PDB entry 4D8J | X-ray diffraction, 3.55 A resolution | chains B and A of the 4 polymer chains in the assembly

Chain B (and A):
Name: Macrodomain Ter protein
Organism: Escherichia coli
Notes: chain A of this document is another copy of the same molecule, construct and numbering; everything in this record applies to it too
UniProtKB: P0A8N0 (MATP_ECOLI); numbering as in UniProt (aligned over 1-150)
Amino-acid sequence (150 residues; numbered 1 to 150; the number before each row is that of its first residue):
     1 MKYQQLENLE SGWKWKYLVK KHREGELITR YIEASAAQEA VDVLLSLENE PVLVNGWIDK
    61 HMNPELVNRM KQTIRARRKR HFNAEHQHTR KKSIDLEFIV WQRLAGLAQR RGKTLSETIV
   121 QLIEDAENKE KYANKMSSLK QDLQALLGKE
Disordered / not traced: 149-150 (chain A: 150)

How chain B and chain A interact:
Pairs across the interface - 57 pairs, chain B then chain A:
  Arg23(B) - Arg23(A)  hydrogen bond (backbone-side chain)
  Arg23(B) - Glu24(A)  salt bridge
  Glu24(B) - Lys20(A)
  Gln87(B) - Phe98(A)
  Arg90(B) - Phe98(A)
  Lys91(B) - Leu96(A)
  Lys91(B) - Glu97(A)
  Lys92(B) - Ile94(A)
  Lys92(B) - Asp95(A)
  Lys92(B) - Leu96(A)  hydrogen bond (backbone-backbone)
  Ser93(B) - Ile94(A)
  Ser93(B) - Asp95(A)
  Ile94(B) - Lys92(A)
  Ile94(B) - Ser93(A)  hydrogen bond (backbone-side chain)
  Ile94(B) - Ile94(A)  hydrogen bond (backbone-backbone)
  Ile94(B) - Leu96(A)  hydrophobic
  Ile94(B) - Leu115(A)  hydrophobic
  Asp95(B) - Lys91(A)
  Asp95(B) - Ser93(A)  hydrogen bond
  Leu96(B) - Lys91(A)
  Leu96(B) - Lys92(A)  hydrogen bond (backbone-backbone)
  Leu96(B) - Ile94(A)  hydrophobic
  Leu96(B) - Ser116(A)
  Glu97(B) - Ser116(A)  hydrogen bond (backbone-side chain)
  Glu97(B) - Glu117(A)
  Phe98(B) - Gln87(A)
  Phe98(B) - His88(A)
  Phe98(B) - Arg90(A)
  Val100(B) - Ile119(A)  hydrophobic
  Trp101(B) - Lys92(A)
  Arg103(B) - Glu124(A)
  Leu104(B) - Ile119(A)  hydrophobic
  Leu115(B) - Ile94(A)  hydrophobic
  Ser116(B) - Leu96(A)
  Ser116(B) - Glu97(A)  hydrogen bond (side chain-backbone)
  Ser116(B) - Val100(A)
  Ile119(B) - Leu96(A)  hydrophobic
  Ile119(B) - Val100(A)  hydrophobic
  Val120(B) - Val100(A)  hydrophobic
  Leu122(B) - Leu122(A)
  Leu122(B) - Ile123(A)  hydrophobic
  Leu122(B) - Ala126(A)
  Ile123(B) - Leu122(A)  hydrophobic
  Asp125(B) - Ala126(A)
  Ala126(B) - Leu122(A)
  Ala126(B) - Ala126(A)  hydrophobic
  Lys129(B) - Asp125(A)
  Lys129(B) - Asn128(A)
  Lys129(B) - Lys129(A)
  Lys129(B) - Tyr132(A)
  Glu130(B) - Arg111(A)  salt bridge
  Glu130(B) - Asp125(A)
  Tyr132(B) - Tyr132(A)
  Tyr132(B) - Ala133(A)  hydrophobic
  Lys135(B) - Met136(A)
  Met136(B) - Lys135(A)
  Met136(B) - Met136(A)  hydrophobic
Other interface residues (no listed pair), chain B (34 interface residues in all): His88, Leu107, Ala133, Leu139, Lys140
Other interface residues (no listed pair), chain A (37 interface residues in all): Trp101, Leu104, Val120, Glu127, Leu139, Lys140

Summary:
Chain B and chain A form an interface of 34 and 37 residues respectively; the contacts include 8 hydrogen
bonds and 2 salt bridges. Polar pairs include Arg23(B)-Glu24(A), Glu130(B)-Arg111(A) and Arg23(B)-Arg23(A).
Both chains are Macrodomain Ter protein (Escherichia coli). Entry 4D8J (Structure of E. coli MatP-mats
complex) was determined by X-ray diffraction (same publication as 3VEA and 3VEB).
